6K72 - chains C and H of the 14 polymer chains in the assembly; structure by electron microscopy, 4.60 A resolution (low resolution: residue-level contacts below are approximate; hydrogen-bond / salt-bridge calls are withheld).

[Chain C]
Molecule: Translation initiation factor eIF-2B subunit beta
From: Homo sapiens
UniProt: P49770 (EI2BB_HUMAN); residues 1-351 here = UniProt positions 1-351
Sequence (351 residues; row label = number of the first residue in the row):
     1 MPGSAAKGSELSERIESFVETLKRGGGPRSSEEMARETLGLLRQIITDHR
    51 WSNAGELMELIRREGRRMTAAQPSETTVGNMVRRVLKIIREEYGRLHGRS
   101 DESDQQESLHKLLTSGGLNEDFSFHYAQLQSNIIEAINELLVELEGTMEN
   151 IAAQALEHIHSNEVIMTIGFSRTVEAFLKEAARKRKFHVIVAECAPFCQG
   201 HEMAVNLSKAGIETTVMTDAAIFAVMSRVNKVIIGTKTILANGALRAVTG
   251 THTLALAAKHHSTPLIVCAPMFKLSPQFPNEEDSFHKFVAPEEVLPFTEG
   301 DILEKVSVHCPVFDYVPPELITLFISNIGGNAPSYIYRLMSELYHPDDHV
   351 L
Not modelled in the structure: 1-7, 99-124

[Chain H]
Molecule: Translation initiation factor eIF-2B subunit delta
From: Homo sapiens
UniProt: Q9UI10 (EI2BD_HUMAN); residue numbers follow UniProt; this construct covers 1-523
Sequence (523 residues; each row starts with the number of its first residue):
     1 MAAVAVAVREDSGSGMKAELPPGPGAVGREMTKEEKLQLRKEKKQQKKKR
    51 KEEKGAEPETGSAVSAAQCQVGPTRELPESGIQLGTPREKVPAGRSKAEL
   101 RAERRAKQEAERALKQARKGEQGGPPPKASPSTAGETPSGVKRLPEYPQV
   151 DDLLLRRLVKKPERQQVPTRKDYGSKVSLFSHLPQYSRQNSLTQFMSIPS
   201 SVIHPAMVRLGLQYSQGLVSGSNARCIALLRALQQVIQDYTTPPNEELSR
   251 DLVNKLKPYMSFLTQCRPLSASMHNAIKFLNKEITSVGSSKREEEAKSEL
   301 RAAIDRYVQEKIVLAAQAISRFAYQKISNGDVILVYGCSSLVSRILQEAW
   351 TEGRRFRVVVVDSRPWLEGRHTLRSLVHAGVPASYLLIPAASYVLPEVSK
   401 VLLGAHALLANGSVMSRVGTAQLALVARAHNVPVLVCCETYKFCERVQTD
   451 AFVSNELDDPDDLQCKRGEHVALANWQNHASLRLLNLVYDVTPPELVDLV
   501 ITELGMIPCSSVPVVLRVKSSDQ
Not modelled in the structure: 1-165, 523

[Chain C / chain H interface]
Pairs across the interface (15; chain C residue first):
  E157(C) with V453(H)
  H158(C) with V447(H)
  H160(C) with F452(H); V453(H)
  R185(C) with H182(H)
  T322(C) with N411(H)
  L323(C) with N411(H); V447(H)
  I328(C) with E445(H)
  G330(C) with V447(H)
  N331(C) with N411(H)
  A332(C) with N411(H)
  S334(C) with S510(H)
  Y335(C) with P513(H); L516(H)
Other interface residues (no listed pair), chain C (14 interface residues in all): K231, P264
Other interface residues (no listed pair), chain H (11 interface residues in all): T449, V514

[Overview]
14 residues of chain C and 11 residues of chain H are in contact.
Chain C is Translation initiation factor eIF-2B subunit beta and chain H is Translation initiation factor
eIF-2B subunit delta, both from Homo sapiens; the structure, eIF2(aP) - eIF2B complex, was determined by
electron microscopy, deposited together with 6K71, 6JLY and 6JLZ.
